PDB entry 2RKW | X-ray diffraction, 2.81 A resolution | chains A and B

== Chain A (and B) ==
Protein: V-type ATP synthase beta chain
From: Methanosarcina mazei
Notes: EC 3.6.3.14; chain B of this document is another copy of the same molecule, construct and numbering; everything in this record applies to it too
UniProt: Q60187 (VATB_METMA); residues 1-460 here = UniProt positions 1-460
Sequence (469 residues; each row starts with the number of its first residue; numbers below 1 keep their minus sign (Met-8 is residue -8)):
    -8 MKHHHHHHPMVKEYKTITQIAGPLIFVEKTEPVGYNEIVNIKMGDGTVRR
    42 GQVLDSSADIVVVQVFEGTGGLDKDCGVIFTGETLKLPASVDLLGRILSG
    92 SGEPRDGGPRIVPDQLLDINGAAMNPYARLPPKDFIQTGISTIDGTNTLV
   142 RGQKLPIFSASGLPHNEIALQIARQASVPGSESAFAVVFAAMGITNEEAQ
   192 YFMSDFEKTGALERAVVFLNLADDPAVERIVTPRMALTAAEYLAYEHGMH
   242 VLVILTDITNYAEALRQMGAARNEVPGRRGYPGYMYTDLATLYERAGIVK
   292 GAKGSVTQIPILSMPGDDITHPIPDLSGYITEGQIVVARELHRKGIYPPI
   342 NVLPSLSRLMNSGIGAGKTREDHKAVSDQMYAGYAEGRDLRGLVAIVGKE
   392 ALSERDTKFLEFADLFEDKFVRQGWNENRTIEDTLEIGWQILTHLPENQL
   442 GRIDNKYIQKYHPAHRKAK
Unresolved in the structure: -8 to 10, 56-69, 261-271, 458-460 (chain B: -8 to 9, 59-70, 262-275, 458-460)
Differences from the reference sequence: expression tag (-8 to 0); engineered mutation Trp416 (Arg in Q60187)

== Interface between chain A and chain B ==
Contacting residue pairs (89; chain A residue first):
  Pro14(A) - Ala386(B)
  Leu15(A) - Ala386(B)
  Asn111(A) - Ile387(B)
  Gly112(A) - Ile387(B)
  Ala113(A) - Ile387(B)
  Arg120(A) - Glu377(B)
  Arg120(A) - Arg396(B)
  Arg120(A) - Asp397(B)  salt bridge
  Lys145(A) - Asp380(B)  salt bridge
  Tyr277(A) - Glu331(B)
  Tyr277(A) - Arg334(B)  hydrogen bond
  Thr278(A) - Arg382(B)
  Thr278(A) - Ala386(B)
  Ala281(A) - Gly383(B)
  Thr282(A) - Gly383(B)
  Thr282(A) - Ile387(B)
  Tyr284(A) - Arg379(B)  hydrogen bond
  Tyr284(A) - Asp380(B)
  Glu285(A) - Asp380(B)
  Glu285(A) - Leu384(B)
  Met305(A) - Met305(B)  hydrophobic
  Pro306(A) - Asp308(B)
  Gly307(A) - Asp308(B)
  Asp308(A) - Asp308(B)
  Asp308(A) - Asp309(B)
  Asp308(A) - Ile310(B)
  Asp308(A) - Pro313(B)
  Asp309(A) - Asp308(B)
  Ile310(A) - Asp308(B)
  Pro313(A) - Gly307(B)
  Pro313(A) - Asp308(B)
  Ile314(A) - Pro306(B)
  Ile314(A) - Arg330(B)
  Asp316(A) - Ala329(B)
  Asp316(A) - Arg330(B)  hydrogen bond (side chain-backbone)
  Asp316(A) - Glu331(B)  hydrogen bond (side chain-backbone)
  Ser318(A) - Ala329(B)
  Ser318(A) - Asn342(B)
  Gly319(A) - Arg379(B)
  Ile321(A) - Leu344(B)
  Ile321(A) - Pro345(B)
  Thr322(A) - Leu344(B)
  Gln325(A) - Gln325(B)
  Ala329(A) - Asp316(B)
  Ala329(A) - Ser318(B)
  Arg330(A) - Tyr277(B)
  Arg330(A) - Pro313(B)
  Arg330(A) - Pro315(B)
  Arg330(A) - Asp316(B)
  Glu331(A) - Tyr277(B)
  Glu331(A) - Asp316(B)
  Arg334(A) - Met259(B)
  Arg334(A) - Gly260(B)
  Arg334(A) - Tyr277(B)
  Asn342(A) - Ser318(B)  hydrogen bond
  Leu344(A) - Ile321(B)
  Leu344(A) - Thr322(B)
  Leu344(A) - Arg349(B)  hydrogen bond (backbone-side chain)
  Pro345(A) - Ser318(B)
  Pro345(A) - Ile321(B)  hydrophobic
  Ser346(A) - Arg349(B)  hydrogen bond (backbone-side chain)
  Leu347(A) - Leu347(B)  hydrophobic
  Leu347(A) - Arg349(B)
  Arg349(A) - Leu344(B)  hydrogen bond (side chain-backbone)
  Arg349(A) - Ser346(B)  hydrogen bond (side chain-backbone)
  Arg349(A) - Leu347(B)
  Arg349(A) - Tyr372(B)  hydrogen bond
  Tyr372(A) - Thr322(B)  hydrogen bond (side chain-backbone)
  Tyr372(A) - Arg349(B)  hydrogen bond
  Glu377(A) - Arg120(B)  salt bridge
  Arg379(A) - Ala281(B)
  Arg379(A) - Tyr284(B)  hydrogen bond
  Arg379(A) - Gly319(B)
  Asp380(A) - Tyr284(B)
  Asp380(A) - Glu285(B)
  Gly383(A) - Ala281(B)
  Gly383(A) - Thr282(B)
  Leu384(A) - Asn116(B)
  Ala386(A) - Pro14(B)
  Ala386(A) - Ile16(B)
  Ala386(A) - Arg41(B)
  Ala386(A) - Thr282(B)
  Ile387(A) - Asn111(B)
  Ile387(A) - Gly112(B)
  Ile387(A) - Ala113(B)
  Ile387(A) - Thr282(B)
  Val388(A) - Arg41(B)  hydrogen bond (backbone-side chain)
  Lys390(A) - Glu58(B)
  Glu391(A) - Glu58(B)
Interface residues without a listed pair, chain A (58 interface residues in all): Ala12, Gly13, Phe149, Gly274, His312, Pro315, Val343, Leu381, Arg382, Gly389
Interface residues without a listed pair, chain B (58 interface residues in all): Met34, Phe149, Ala151, Ala261, Thr278, Gly389, Ser394

== In short ==
Chain A and chain B each contribute 58 residues to their interface, with 14 hydrogen bonds and 3 salt bridges.
Among the polar pairs are Arg120(A)-Asp397(B), Lys145(A)-Asp380(B) and Glu377(A)-Arg120(B).
Chain A and chain B are both V-type ATP synthase beta chain (Methanosarcina mazei); the structure,
Intermediate position of ATP on its trail to the binding pocket inside the subunit B mutant ..., was
determined by X-ray diffraction together with 3B2Q from the same study.
